8SV1 - chains B and b of the 6 polymer chains in the assembly; structure by electron microscopy, 3.50 A resolution.

# Chain B (and b)
Molecule: Caspase-1
Organism: Homo sapiens
Notes: EC 3.4.22.36; fragment: subunit P10; chain b of this document is another copy of the same molecule, construct and numbering; everything in this record applies to it too
Reference sequence: P29466 (CASP1_HUMAN); residues 317-404 here = UniProt positions 317-404
Amino-acid sequence (88 residues; each row starts with the number of its first residue):
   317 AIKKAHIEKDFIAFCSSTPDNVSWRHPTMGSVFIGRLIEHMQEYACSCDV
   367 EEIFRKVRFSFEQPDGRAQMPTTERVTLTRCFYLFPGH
Curated features (UniProtKB/Swiss-Prot):
  - mutagenesis: Ile318 to Lys320 (Abolished ability to cleave IL18), Ile318 (I318N: Mediates autoprocessing but is unable to interact with Gasdermin-D (GSDMD) and mediate its cleavage), Lys320 (K320A: Abolishes cleavage of Gasdermin-D (GSDMD))
From the paper describing this entry:
  - specificity-determining residues: Lys320, Arg383 (by similarity / conservation)
  - mutagenesis - R341E, R383E: abolished catalytic activity with Interleukin-18

# How chain B and chain b interact
Contacting residue pairs - 53 pairs, chain B then chain b:
  Lys320(B) with Pro380(b); Gly382(b)
  His322(B) with Phe377(b), hydrogen bond (side chain-backbone); Glu378(b), hydrogen bond (side chain-backbone); Pro380(b); Ala384(b); Gln385(b)
  Ile323(B) with Asn337(b)
  Glu324(B) with Thr334(b); Met386(b)
  Lys325(B) with Glu378(b); Met386(b)
  Thr334(B) with Glu324(b)
  Pro335(B) with Arg391(b)
  Glu367(B) with Arg371(b); Arg374(b), salt bridge
  Arg371(B) with Glu367(b); Thr395(b); Cys397(b)
  Arg374(B) with Glu367(b), salt bridge; Val392(b); Thr393(b); Leu394(b), hydrogen bond (side chain-backbone)
  Phe375(B) with Thr395(b)
  Phe377(B) with His322(b), hydrogen bond (backbone-side chain)
  Glu378(B) with His322(b), hydrogen bond (backbone-side chain); Lys325(b), salt bridge; Arg396(b), salt bridge
  Pro380(B) with Lys320(b); His322(b)
  Gly382(B) with Lys320(b)
  Ala384(B) with His322(b)
  Gln385(B) with His322(b), hydrogen bond (backbone-side chain)
  Met386(B) with Thr393(b)
  Pro387(B) with Thr393(b)
  Thr389(B) with Thr389(b); Arg391(b); Val392(b), hydrogen bond (backbone-backbone)
  Glu390(B) with Glu390(b); Arg391(b)
  Arg391(B) with Pro335(b); Thr389(b); Glu390(b)
  Val392(B) with Arg374(b), hydrogen bond (backbone-side chain); Thr389(b), hydrogen bond (backbone-backbone); Val392(b), hydrophobic
  Thr393(B) with Met386(b); Thr388(b)
  Leu394(B) with Arg374(b), hydrogen bond (backbone-side chain)
  Thr395(B) with Arg371(b); Phe375(b)
  Arg396(B) with Glu378(b), salt bridge
  Cys397(B) with Arg371(b)
Interface residues without a listed pair, chain B (34 interface residues in all): Ala321, Asn337, Glu368, Gln379, Asp381, Thr388
Interface residues without a listed pair, chain b (33 interface residues in all): Ala321, Ile323, Glu368, Asp381, Pro387

# In short
Chain B and chain b form an interface of 34 and 33 residues respectively; the contacts include 10 hydrogen
bonds and 5 salt bridges. Among the polar pairs are Glu367(B)-Arg374(b), Glu378(B)-Lys325(b) and
Glu378(B)-Arg396(b). From the paper: R341E and R383E of chain B abolish catalytic activity with
Interleukin-18; specificity determinants Lys320(B) and Arg383(B).
Chain B and chain b are both Caspase-1 (Homo sapiens); the structure, Caspase-1 complex with interleukin-18,
was determined by electron microscopy.
